6QMR - chain A; structure by X-ray diffraction, 2.00 A resolution.

== Chain A ==
Molecule: Complement factor D
Organism: Homo sapiens
Notes: EC 3.4.21.46
Reference sequence: P00746 (CFAD_HUMAN); the construct lacks a stretch of the UniProt sequence and is renumbered around it, so the offset changes along the chain: -8 to 36 = UniProt 2-46; 38-61 = UniProt 47-70; 62-115 = UniProt 74-127; 118-124 = UniProt 128-134; 6 more segments
Sequence (254 residues; each row starts with the number of its first residue; note: 8 numbers in that range are skipped by the numbering (no residue carries them; nothing is unmodelled there); a row labelled like 61A-61C holds insertion residues (61A, then the next letters in order); numbers below 1 keep their minus sign (His-8 is residue -8)):
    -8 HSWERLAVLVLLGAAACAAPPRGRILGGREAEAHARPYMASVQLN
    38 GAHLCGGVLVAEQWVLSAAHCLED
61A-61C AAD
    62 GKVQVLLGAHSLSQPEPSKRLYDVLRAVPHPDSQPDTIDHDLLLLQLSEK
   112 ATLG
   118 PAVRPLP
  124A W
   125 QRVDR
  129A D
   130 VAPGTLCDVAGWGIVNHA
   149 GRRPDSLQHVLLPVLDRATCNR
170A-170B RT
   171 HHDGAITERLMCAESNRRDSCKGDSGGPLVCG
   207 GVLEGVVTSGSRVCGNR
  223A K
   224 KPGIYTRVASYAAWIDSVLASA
Not modelled in the structure: -8 to 15
Disulfides: Cys42-Cys58, Cys136-Cys201, Cys168-Cys182, Cys191-Cys220
Construct notes: expression tag (244-245)
Small-molecule neighbours: J6T (2-[2-[[3-[3-[(1S)-1-azanyl-2-oxidanyl-ethyl]phenyl]phenyl]methoxy]phenyl]ethanoic acid): Leu41, Cys42, His57, Cys58, Asp189, Ser190, Cys191, Lys192, Gly193, Asp194, Ser195, Val213, Thr214, Ser215, Gly216, Arg218, Val219, Cys220, Gly226, Ile227

== Summary ==
Bound to chain A: compound J6T.
Chain A is Complement factor D (Homo sapiens); the structure, Complement factor D in complex with the
inhibitor (S)-2-(2-((3'-(1-amino-2-hydroxyethyl)-[1,1'-biphenyl]-3-yl)methoxy)phenyl)acetic acid, was
determined by X-ray diffraction together with 6QMT from the same study.
